1X2J - chain A; structure by X-ray diffraction, 1.60 A resolution.

[Chain A]
Molecule: Kelch-like ECH-associated protein 1
Source organism: Mus musculus
Notes: fragment: keap1-dc, residues 309-624
UniProt: Q9Z2X8 (KEAP1_MOUSE); numbering as in UniProt (aligned over 309-624)
Amino-acid sequence (316 residues; row label = number of the first residue in the row):
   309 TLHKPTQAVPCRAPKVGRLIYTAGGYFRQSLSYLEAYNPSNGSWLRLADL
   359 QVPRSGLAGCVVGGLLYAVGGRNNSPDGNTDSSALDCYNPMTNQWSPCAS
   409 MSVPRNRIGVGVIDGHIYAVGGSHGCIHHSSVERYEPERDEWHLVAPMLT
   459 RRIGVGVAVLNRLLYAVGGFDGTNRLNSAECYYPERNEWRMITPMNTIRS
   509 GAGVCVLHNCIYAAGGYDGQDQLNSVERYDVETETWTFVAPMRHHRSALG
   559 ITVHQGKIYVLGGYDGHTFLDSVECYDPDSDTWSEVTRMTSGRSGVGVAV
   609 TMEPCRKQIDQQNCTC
Disordered / not traced: 309-323, 614-624
UniProt features mapped onto this chain:
  - site: Cys434 (Sensor for electrophilic agents)
  - modified residue: Cys319 (S-(2-succinyl)cysteine), Cys434 (S-cGMP-cysteine), Cys613 (S-(2-succinyl)cysteine)
  - mutagenesis: Tyr334 (Y334A: Impaired interaction with SQSTM1/p62), Ser363 (S363A: Impaired interaction with SQSTM1/p62), Arg380 (R380A: Impaired interaction with SQSTM1/p62. Abolished interaction with SQSTM1/p62; when associated with A-415 and A-483; R380M: Impaired interaction with NFE2L2/NRF2), Asn382 (N382A: Impaired interaction with SQSTM1/p62), Arg415 (R415A: Impaired interaction with SQSTM1/p62. Abolished interaction with SQSTM1/p62; when associated with A-380 and A-483; R415M: Impaired interaction with NFE2L2/NRF2), Arg483 (R483A: Does not affect interaction with SQSTM1/p62. Abolished interaction with SQSTM1/p62; when associated with A-380 and A-415; R483M: Impaired interaction with NFE2L2/NRF2), Ser508 (S508A: Impaired interaction with SQSTM1/p62), Gln530 (Q530A: Impaired interaction with SQSTM1/p62), Ser555 (S555A: Impaired interaction with SQSTM1/p62), Ser599 to Arg601 (Decreases repression of NFE2L2/NRF2-dependent gene expression), Ser602 to Val604 (Abolishes repression of NFE2L2/NRF2-dependent gene expression), Ser602 (S602A: Impaired interaction with SQSTM1/p62), 1 further mutagenesis entry in UniProt

[In short]
UniProt lists 19 mutagenesis sites.
Chain A is Kelch-like ECH-associated protein 1 (Mus musculus); the structure, Structural basis for the defects
of human lung cancer somatic mutations in the repression activity of ..., was determined by X-ray diffraction
(same publication as 1X2R).
